PDB entry 6ZRY | X-ray diffraction, 1.65 A resolution | chain AAA

Chain AAA:
Molecule: DMATS type aromatic prenyltransferase
From: Micromonospora olivasterospora
Reference sequence: Q2MFY2 (Q2MFY2_MICOL); residue numbers follow UniProt; this construct covers 1-358
Chain sequence (373 residues; numbered 1 to 373; the number before each row is that of its first residue):
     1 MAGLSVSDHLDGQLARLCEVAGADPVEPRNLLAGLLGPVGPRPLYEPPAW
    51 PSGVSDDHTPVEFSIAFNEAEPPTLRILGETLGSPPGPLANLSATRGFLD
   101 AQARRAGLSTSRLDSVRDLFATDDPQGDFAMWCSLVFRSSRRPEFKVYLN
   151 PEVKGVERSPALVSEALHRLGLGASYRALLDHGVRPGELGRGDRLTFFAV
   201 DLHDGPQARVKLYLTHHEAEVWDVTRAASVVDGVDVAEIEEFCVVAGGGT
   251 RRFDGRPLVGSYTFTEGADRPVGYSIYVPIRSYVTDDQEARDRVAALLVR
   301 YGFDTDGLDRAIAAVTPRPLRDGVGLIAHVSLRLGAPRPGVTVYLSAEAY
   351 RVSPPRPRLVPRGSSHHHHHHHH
Not modelled in the structure: 1, 335-339, 357-373
Sequence notes: expression tag (359-373)
Ion coordination: Ca2+: D8 (shared with 1 residue of chain BBB)
Small-molecule neighbours: tryptophan (TRP): G53, V54, S55, E62, L78, W132, F197, V259, Y277, R281, H329, Y344

Summary:
Bound to chain AAA: tryptophan.
Chain AAA is DMATS type aromatic prenyltransferase (Micromonospora olivasterospora); the structure,
6-dimethylallyl tryptophan synthase, was determined by X-ray diffraction, deposited together with 6ZRX, 6ZRZ
and 6ZS0.
